Entry 7WXW (electron microscopy, 2.84 A resolution); this record covers chains C and B of the 5 polymer chains in the assembly.

# Chain C
Molecule: Guanine nucleotide-binding protein G(I)/G(S)/G(O) subunit gamma-2
Source organism: Homo sapiens
UniProtKB: P59768 (GBG2_HUMAN); numbering as in UniProt (aligned over 1-71)
Chain sequence (71 residues; numbered 1 to 71; the number before each row is that of its first residue):
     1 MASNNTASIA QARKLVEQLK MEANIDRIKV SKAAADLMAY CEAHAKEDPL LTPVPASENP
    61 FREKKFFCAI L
Disordered / not traced: 1-7, 64-71
Curated features (UniProtKB/Swiss-Prot):
  - modified residue: Ala2 (N-acetylalanine), Cys68 (Cysteine methyl ester)
  - lipidation: Cys68 (S-geranylgeranyl cysteine)

# Chain B
Molecule: Guanine nucleotide-binding protein G(I)/G(S)/G(T) subunit beta-1
Source organism: Homo sapiens
UniProtKB: P62873 (GBB1_HUMAN); residues 2-340 here = UniProt positions 2-340
Chain sequence (345 residues; each row starts with the number of its first residue; numbers below 1 keep their minus sign (Met-4 is residue -4)):
    -4 MGSLLQSELD QLRQEAEQLK NQIRDARKAC ADATLSQITN NIDPVGRIQM RTRRTLRGHL
    56 AKIYAMHWGT DSRLLVSASQ DGKLIIWDSY TTNKVHAIPL RSSWVMTCAY APSGNYVACG
   116 GLDNICSIYN LKTREGNVRV SRELAGHTGY LSCCRFLDDN QIVTSSGDTT CALWDIETGQ
   176 QTTTFTGHTG DVMSLSLAPD TRLFVSGACD ASAKLWDVRE GMCRQTFTGH ESDINAICFF
   236 PNGNAFATGS DDATCRLFDL RADQELMTYS HDNIICGITS VSFSKSGRLL LAGYDDFNCN
   296 VWDALKADRA GVLAGHDNRV SCLGVTDDGM AVATGSWDSF LKIWN
Disordered / not traced: -4 to 2
Differences from the reference sequence: initiating methionine (-4); expression tag (-3 to 1)
Curated features (UniProtKB/Swiss-Prot):
  - modified residue: Ser2 (N-acetylserine), His266 (Phosphohistidine)
  - natural variant: Leu30 (L30F: In MRD42; uncertain significance), Arg52 (R52G: In MRD42), Gly64 (G64V: In MRD42), Asp76 (D76E: In MRD42; D76G: In MRD42), Gly77 (G77S: In MRD42), Lys78 (K78R: In MRD42), Ile80 (I80N: In MRD42; I80T: In MRD42), His91 (H91R: In MRD42; uncertain significance), Ala92 (A92T: In MRD42), Pro94 (P94S: In MRD42), Leu95 (L95P: In MRD42), Arg96 (R96L: In MRD42), 5 further natural variant entries in UniProt

# Chain C / chain B interface
Contacting residue pairs (51; chain C residue first):
  Ile9(C) with Leu7(B)
  Ala12(C) with Leu7(B), hydrophobic
  Arg13(C) with Leu7(B)
  Val16(C) with Leu7(B); Glu10(B); Ala11(B); Leu14(B)
  Gln18(C) with Cys218(B)
  Leu19(C) with Ala11(B); Leu14(B), hydrophobic; Ile18(B), hydrophobic
  Glu22(C) with Thr221(B), hydrogen bond
  Ala23(C) with Ile18(B), hydrophobic
  Ile25(C) with Gln220(B)
  Arg27(C) with Ala21(B); Cys25(B); Arg256(B); Asp258(B), salt bridge
  Lys29(C) with Ala24(B), hydrogen bond (side chain-backbone); Cys25(B)
  Val30(C) with Cys25(B), hydrogen bond (backbone-backbone); Ala26(B), hydrophobic; Asp27(B); Ala28(B)
  Ser31(C) with Asp27(B), hydrogen bond
  Ala34(C) with Leu30(B), hydrophobic
  Asp36(C) with Arg256(B), salt bridge
  Leu37(C) with Phe235(B), hydrophobic
  Met38(C) with Ile37(B), hydrophobic
  Tyr40(C) with Phe235(B), hydrophobic; Pro236(B); Ser281(B)
  Cys41(C) with Ser281(B), hydrogen bond (backbone-side chain); Gly282(B)
  His44(C) with Ser281(B), hydrogen bond (backbone-side chain)
  Glu47(C) with Lys280(B)
  Asp48(C) with Ser279(B), hydrogen bond; Ser281(B), hydrogen bond (side chain-backbone)
  Pro49(C) with Gly324(B)
  Leu50(C) with Met45(B), hydrophobic; Val327(B), hydrophobic
  Leu51(C) with Arg283(B); Leu284(B), hydrophobic
  Asn59(C) with Asn340(B), hydrogen bond
  Pro60(C) with Tyr85(B)
  Phe61(C) with Arg48(B); Arg49(B); Ser84(B); Tyr85(B), hydrophobic; Ala326(B), hydrophobic
  Arg62(C) with Arg48(B)
Also at the interface, not in a pair above, chain C (36 interface residues in all): Ser8, Lys20, Asp26, Ile28, Ala33, Ala45, Glu58
Also at the interface, not in a pair above, chain B (52 interface residues in all): Leu4, Arg8, Lys15, Arg22, Ile33, Ile43, Arg219, Asn237, Ala240, Leu252, Asp254, Ala257, Leu261, Leu300, Asp323, Met325, Ile338

# Summary
36 residues of chain C face 52 of chain B across their interface; the contacts include 9 hydrogen bonds and 2
salt bridges. Polar contacts include Arg27(C)-Asp258(B), Asp36(C)-Arg256(B) and Glu22(C)-Thr221(B).
Chain C is Guanine nucleotide-binding protein G(I)/G(S)/G(O) subunit gamma-2 and chain B is Guanine
nucleotide-binding protein G(I)/G(S)/G(T) subunit beta-1, both from Homo sapiens; the structure, GPR110/Gs
complex, was determined by electron microscopy together with 7WXU, 7WY0, 7WZ7 and 7X2V from the same study.
